7UNG - chains B0 and B1 of the 435 polymer chains in the assembly; structure by electron microscopy, 3.60 A resolution.

[Chain B0 (and B1)]
Molecule: Tektin-2
From: Homo sapiens
Notes: chain B1 of this document is another copy of the same molecule, construct and numbering; everything in this record applies to it too
Reference sequence: Q9UIF3 (TEKT2_HUMAN); residues 1-430 here = UniProt positions 1-430
Chain sequence (430 residues; row label = number of the first residue in the row):
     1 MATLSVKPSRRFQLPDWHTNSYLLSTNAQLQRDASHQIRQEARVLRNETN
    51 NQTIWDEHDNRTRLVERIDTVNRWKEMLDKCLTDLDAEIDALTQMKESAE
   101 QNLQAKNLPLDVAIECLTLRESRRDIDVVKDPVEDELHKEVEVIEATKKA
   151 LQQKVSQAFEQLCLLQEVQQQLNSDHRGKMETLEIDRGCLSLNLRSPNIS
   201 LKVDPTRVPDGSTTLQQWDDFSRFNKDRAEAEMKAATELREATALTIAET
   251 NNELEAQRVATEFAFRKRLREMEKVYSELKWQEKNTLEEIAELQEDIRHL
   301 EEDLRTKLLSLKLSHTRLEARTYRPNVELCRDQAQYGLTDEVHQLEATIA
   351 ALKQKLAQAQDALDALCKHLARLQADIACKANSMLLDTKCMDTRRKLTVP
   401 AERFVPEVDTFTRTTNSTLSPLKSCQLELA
Not modelled in the structure: 1-7, 103-150, 249-430 (chain B1: 1-7, 400-430)

[Interface between chain B0 and chain B1]
Pairs across the interface (107):
  R10(B0) with V128(B1)
  R11(B0) with V128(B1); K130(B1)
  F12(B0) with D125(B1); I126(B1), hydrophobic; V128(B1), hydrogen bond (backbone-backbone); V129(B1); K130(B1), hydrogen bond (backbone-backbone)
  Q13(B0) with V129(B1); K130(B1)
  L14(B0) with V129(B1); R268(B1)
  W17(B0) with I126(B1); D127(B1), hydrogen bond; R268(B1); V275(B1), hydrophobic; K380(B1)
  N20(B0) with I126(B1)
  L24(B0) with H369(B1), hydrogen bond (backbone-side chain); D376(B1)
  N27(B0) with H369(B1)
  A28(B0) with H369(B1), hydrogen bond (backbone-side chain)
  Q31(B0) with A365(B1), hydrogen bond (side chain-backbone); L366(B1); H369(B1), hydrogen bond
  R32(B0) with N285(B1); T286(B1); E289(B1)
  S35(B0) with E289(B1), hydrogen bond; L293(B1); L366(B1)
  H36(B0) with E289(B1)
  I38(B0) with Q358(B1); A362(B1), hydrophobic
  R39(B0) with E289(B1), salt bridge; E292(B1), salt bridge; L293(B1); D296(B1), salt bridge
  E41(B0) with K355(B1), hydrogen bond (backbone-side chain)
  A42(B0) with K355(B1)
  R43(B0) with D296(B1), salt bridge
  L45(B0) with L352(B1), hydrophobic
  R46(B0) with H299(B1); L300(B1); D303(B1), salt bridge
  T49(B0) with K307(B1); T348(B1)
  N50(B0) with D303(B1); K307(B1), hydrogen bond
  Q52(B0) with Q344(B1)
  T53(B0) with K307(B1); S310(B1); L345(B1)
  D56(B0) with E341(B1); Q344(B1)
  E57(B0) with L313(B1); R317(B1), salt bridge; E341(B1), hydrogen bond (backbone-side chain)
  N60(B0) with G337(B1); L338(B1); E341(B1)
  R61(B0) with R317(B1)
  R63(B0) with Q333(B1)
  L64(B0) with R317(B1); R321(B1)
  R67(B0) with R324(B1); E328(B1), salt bridge; C330(B1), hydrogen bond; D332(B1), salt bridge
  K179(B0) with E328(B1)
  E181(B0) with P325(B1)
  T182(B0) with R324(B1); E328(B1)
  I185(B0) with A320(B1)
  C189(B0) with R317(B1); A320(B1), hydrophobic; R321(B1)
  L192(B0) with R317(B1)
  N193(B0) with L313(B1)
  L194(B0) with L313(B1), hydrophobic
  I199(B0) with K312(B1); L313(B1), hydrophobic; T316(B1)
  S200(B0) with K312(B1); T316(B1), hydrogen bond (backbone-side chain)
  L201(B0) with L311(B1); K312(B1); H315(B1)
  K202(B0) with H315(B1), hydrogen bond (backbone-side chain); T316(B1); E319(B1)
  P205(B0) with H315(B1)
  T206(B0) with T339(B1)
  R207(B0) with E319(B1), salt bridge; T322(B1)
  V208(B0) with R331(B1)
  P209(B0) with L329(B1), hydrophobic
  S212(B0) with L329(B1)
  T213(B0) with V327(B1), hydrogen bond (side chain-backbone); L329(B1), hydrogen bond (side chain-backbone); C330(B1); R331(B1), hydrogen bond (backbone-backbone)
  T214(B0) with C330(B1)
  L215(B0) with C330(B1), hydrophobic; R331(B1)
  W218(B0) with E328(B1), hydrogen bond
  F221(B0) with V327(B1), hydrophobic
Also at the interface, not in a pair above, chain B0 (61 interface residues in all): S21, Q29, D186, L190, N198, G211
Also at the interface, not in a pair above, chain B1 (62 interface residues in all): M272, Q282, L318, A334, Q335, V342, A351, A359

[Overview]
Chain B0 and chain B1 form an interface of 61 and 62 residues respectively; the contacts include 18 hydrogen
bonds and 9 salt bridges. Among the polar pairs are R39(B0)-E289(B1), R39(B0)-E292(B1) and R39(B0)-D296(B1).
Both chains are Tektin-2 (Homo sapiens). Entry 7UNG (48-nm repeat of the human respiratory doublet
microtubule) was determined by electron microscopy (same publication as 7UN1).
